PDB entry 7MD2 | electron microscopy, 3.10 A resolution | chains G and H of the 8 polymer chains in the assembly

== Chain G ==
Molecule: ATP synthase subunit gamma
Source organism: Saccharomyces cerevisiae
UniProt: A0A6A5Q493 (A0A6A5Q493_YEASX); residues 1-278 here correspond to UniProt positions 34-311 (UniProt number = residue number + 33)
Chain sequence (278 residues; numbered 1 to 278; the number before each row is that of its first residue):
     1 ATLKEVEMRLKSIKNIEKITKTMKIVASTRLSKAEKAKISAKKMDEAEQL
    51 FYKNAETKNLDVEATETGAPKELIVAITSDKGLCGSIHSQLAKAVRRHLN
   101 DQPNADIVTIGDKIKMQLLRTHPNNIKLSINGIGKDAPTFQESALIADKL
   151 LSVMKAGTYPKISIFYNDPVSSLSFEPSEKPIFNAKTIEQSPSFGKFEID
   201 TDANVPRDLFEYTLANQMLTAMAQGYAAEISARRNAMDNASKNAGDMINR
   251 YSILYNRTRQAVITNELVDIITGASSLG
Unresolved in the structure: 57-72, 100-106, 184-203, 276-278
Ligand contacts: Ammocidin A (ZHD; (3E,5Z,7E,9R,10S,11E,13E,15E,17R,18S,20S)-20-[(1R)-1-[(2S,3R,4R,5S,6R)-5-[(2S,4S,5S,6R)-5-[(2S,4R,5R,6R)-4,6-dimethyl-4,5-bis(oxidanyl)oxan-2-yl]oxy-6-methyl-4-oxidanyl-oxan-2-yl]oxy-3-methoxy-6-(3-methoxypropyl)-5-methyl-2,4-bis(oxidanyl)oxan-2-yl]ethyl]-5,18-dimethoxy-3,7,9,11,13,15-hexamethyl-10-[(2R,3S,4R,5R,6S)-6-methyl-3,4,5-tris(oxidanyl)oxan-2-yl]oxy-17-oxidanyl-1-oxacycloicosa-3,5,7,11,13,15-hexaen-2-one): I16, I19, T22, M23, V26, R30, K81, G82, L83, R233
From the paper describing this entry:
  - binding site for Ammocidin A: L83

== Chain H ==
Molecule: ATP synthase subunit epsilon, mitochondrial
Source organism: Saccharomyces cerevisiae
UniProt: P21306 (ATP5E_YEAST); residues 1-61 here correspond to UniProt positions 2-62 (UniProt number = residue number + 1)
Chain sequence (61 residues; row label = number of the first residue in the row):
     1 SAWRKAGISYAAYLNVAAQAIRSSLKTELQTASVLNRSQTDAFYTQYKNG
    51 TAASEPTPITK
Unresolved in the structure: 1-8, 48-52
Swiss-Prot annotation at these positions:
  - modified residue: T51 (Phosphothreonine)

== How chain G and chain H interact ==
Contacting residue pairs (25; chain G residue first):
  P123(G) with A53(H)
  I126(G) with Y47(H)
  K127(G) with Q46(H); Y47(H), hydrogen bond (backbone-backbone)
  L128(G) with T45(H); Q46(H)
  S129(G) with Y44(H); T45(H), hydrogen bond (backbone-backbone); Y47(H)
  I130(G) with F43(H); Y44(H), hydrophobic
  N131(G) with A42(H); F43(H), hydrogen bond (backbone-backbone)
  F140(G) with A11(H)
  Q141(G) with N15(H); R37(H); S38(H); Q39(H), hydrogen bond (side chain-backbone); T40(H), hydrogen bond (side chain-backbone)
  A144(G) with A11(H)
  K149(G) with Y44(H), hydrogen bond
  D208(G) with Y10(H)
  E211(G) with S9(H), hydrogen bond (side chain-backbone); Y10(H), hydrogen bond (side chain-backbone)
  Y212(G) with L14(H), hydrophobic
Also at the interface, not in a pair above, chain G (22 interface residues in all): K115, G132, T139, E142, L145, D148, V153, A215
Also at the interface, not in a pair above, chain H (20 interface residues in all): A12, Q19, D41, K61

== In short ==
22 residues of chain G and 20 residues of chain H are in contact; the contacts include 8 hydrogen bonds. Among
the polar pairs are Q141(G)-Q39(H), Q141(G)-T40(H) and K149(G)-Y44(H). Bound to chain G: Ammocidin A. The
paper reports a binding site for Ammocidin A at L83(G).
Chain G is ATP synthase subunit gamma and chain H is ATP synthase subunit epsilon, mitochondrial, both from
Saccharomyces cerevisiae; the structure, The F1 region of ammocidin-bound Saccharomyces cerevisiae ATP
synthase, was determined by electron microscopy (same publication as 7MD3).
